PDB entry 5GOP | X-ray diffraction, 2.35 A resolution | chains A and C of the 3 polymer chains in the assembly

== Chain A (and C) ==
Molecule: Alkaline Invertase
Organism: Nostoc sp. PCC 7120
Notes: EC 3.2.1.26; chain C of this document is another copy of the same molecule, construct and numbering; everything in this record applies to it too
UniProt: Q8YWS9 (Q8YWS9_NOSS1); numbering as in UniProt (aligned over 9-460)
Chain sequence (461 residues; each row starts with the number of its first residue; numbering starts at 0):
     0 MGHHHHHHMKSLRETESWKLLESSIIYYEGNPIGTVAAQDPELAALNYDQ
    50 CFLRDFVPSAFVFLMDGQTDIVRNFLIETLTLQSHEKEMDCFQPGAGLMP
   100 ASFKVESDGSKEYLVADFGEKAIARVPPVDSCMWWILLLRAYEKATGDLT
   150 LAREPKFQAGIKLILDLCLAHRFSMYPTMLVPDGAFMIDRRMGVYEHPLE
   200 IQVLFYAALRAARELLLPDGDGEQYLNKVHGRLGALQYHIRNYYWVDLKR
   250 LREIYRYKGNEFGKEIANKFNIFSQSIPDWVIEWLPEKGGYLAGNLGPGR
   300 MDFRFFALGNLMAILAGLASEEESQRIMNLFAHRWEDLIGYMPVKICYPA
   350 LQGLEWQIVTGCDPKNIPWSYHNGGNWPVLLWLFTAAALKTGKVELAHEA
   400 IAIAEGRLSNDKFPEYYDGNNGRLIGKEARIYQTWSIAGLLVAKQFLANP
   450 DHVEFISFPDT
Not modelled in the structure: 0-11, 459-460 (chain C: 0-12, 42-48, 106-110, 459-460)
Sequence notes: expression tag (0-8)
Modified positions: Mse0, Mse8 (selenomethionine); Mse64, Mse88, Mse98, Mse132, Mse174, Mse178, Mse186, Mse191, Mse300, Mse311, Mse327, Mse341 (selenomethionine; parent Met)
Ligand contacts: beta-D-fructofuranose (FRU): Leu45, Asn46, Tyr47, Phe51, Ala121, Ile122, Val125, Asp188, Arg189, Lys364, Tyr370, His371
From the paper describing this entry:
  - binding site for alpha-D-glucopyranose: Phe51, Arg53, Asp54, Mse186, Asp188, His371, Gln432, Trp434
  - binding site for beta-D-fructofuranose: Asn46, Ile122, Asp188, Arg189, Tyr370
  - conformationally variable residues (order/disorder transition): Leu42 to Asp48
  - catalytic residues: Asp54, Asp188, Glu414

== Chain A / chain C interface ==
Contacting residue pairs (21; chain A residue first):
  Leu247(A) with Arg422(C)
  Arg251(A) with Arg406(C); Arg422(C), hydrogen bond (side chain-backbone); Leu423(C)
  Tyr254(A) with Ser369(C); Asp417(C), hydrogen bond; Leu423(C), hydrophobic; Ile424(C); Lys426(C)
  Arg255(A) with Ile424(C); Gly425(C), hydrogen bond (side chain-backbone); Lys426(C); Ala428(C), hydrogen bond (side chain-backbone)
  Ser273(A) with Lys426(C)
  Ile281(A) with Arg422(C), hydrogen bond (backbone-side chain); Leu423(C), hydrophobic
  Glu282(A) with Asn419(C); Asn420(C); Arg422(C)
  Leu284(A) with Arg422(C), hydrogen bond (backbone-side chain)
  Glu286(A) with Arg422(C)
Interface residues without a listed pair, chain A (11 interface residues in all): Asp278, Pro285
Interface residues without a listed pair, chain C (15 interface residues in all): Gln351, Ile366, Trp368, Ile430

== Overview ==
The interface between chain A and chain C involves 11 residues on one side and 15 on the other; the contacts
include 6 hydrogen bonds. Polar contacts include Arg251(A)-Arg422(C), Tyr254(A)-Asp417(C) and
Arg255(A)-Gly425(C). Chain A binds beta-D-fructofuranose. The paper reports catalytic residues Asp54(A),
Asp188(A) and Glu414(A); a binding site for alpha-D-glucopyranose at Phe51(A), Arg53(A) and Asp54(A) among
others.
Both chains are Alkaline Invertase (Nostoc sp. PCC 7120). Entry 5GOP (Crystal structure of alkaline invertase
InvA from Anabaena sp. PCC 7120 complexed with sucrose) was determined by X-ray diffraction together with 5GOO
and 5GOQ from the same study.
